PDB entry 7Z4A | electron microscopy, 4.60 A resolution (low resolution: residue-level contacts below are approximate; hydrogen-bond / salt-bridge calls are withheld) | chains E and Q of the 25 polymer chains in the assembly

== Chain E (and Q) ==
Name: Major head protein
From: Escherichia phage vB_EcoP_SU10
Notes: chain Q of this document is another copy of the same molecule, construct and numbering; everything in this record applies to it too
UniProtKB: A0A0B4N1Q7 (A0A0B4N1Q7_9CAUD); residues 1-352 here = UniProt positions 1-352
Sequence (352 residues; each row starts with the number of its first residue):
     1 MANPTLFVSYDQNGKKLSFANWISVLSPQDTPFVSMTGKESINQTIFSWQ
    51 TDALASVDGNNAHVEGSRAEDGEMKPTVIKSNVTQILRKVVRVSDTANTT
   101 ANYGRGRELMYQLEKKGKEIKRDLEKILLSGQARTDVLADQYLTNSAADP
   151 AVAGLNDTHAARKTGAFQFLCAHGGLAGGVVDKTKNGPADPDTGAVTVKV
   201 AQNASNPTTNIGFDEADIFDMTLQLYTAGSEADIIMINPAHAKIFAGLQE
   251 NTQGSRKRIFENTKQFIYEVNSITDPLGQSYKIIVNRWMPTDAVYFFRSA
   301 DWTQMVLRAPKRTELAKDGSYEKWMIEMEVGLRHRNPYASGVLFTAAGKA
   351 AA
Disordered / not traced: 1-2, 349-352

== How chain E and chain Q interact ==
Contacting residue pairs - 38 pairs, chain E then chain Q:
  Thr5(E) - Arg92(Q)
  Leu6(E) - Arg92(Q)
  Leu6(E) - Val93(Q)
  Phe7(E) - Arg92(Q)
  Phe7(E) - Val93(Q)
  Phe7(E) - Ala97(Q)
  Phe7(E) - Glu108(Q)
  Ser9(E) - Ala97(Q)
  Gln12(E) - Ala97(Q)
  Gln12(E) - Thr100(Q)
  Gln12(E) - Asn102(Q)
  Gln12(E) - Arg105(Q)
  Gln12(E) - Glu108(Q)
  Gly14(E) - Asn102(Q)
  Gly14(E) - Arg105(Q)
  Lys15(E) - Ala101(Q)
  Lys15(E) - Tyr103(Q)
  Lys16(E) - Ala101(Q)
  Lys16(E) - Tyr103(Q)
  Arg92(E) - Thr5(Q)
  Arg92(E) - Leu6(Q)
  Ser94(E) - Phe7(Q)
  Thr96(E) - Ser9(Q)
  Ala97(E) - Ser9(Q)
  Ala97(E) - Gln12(Q)
  Thr100(E) - Gln12(Q)
  Ala101(E) - Lys16(Q)
  Asn102(E) - Gln12(Q)
  Asn102(E) - Asn13(Q)
  Asn102(E) - Gly14(Q)
  Tyr103(E) - Gly14(Q)
  Tyr103(E) - Lys15(Q)
  Tyr103(E) - Lys16(Q)
  Arg105(E) - Gln12(Q)
  Arg105(E) - Asn13(Q)
  Glu108(E) - Phe7(Q)
  Glu108(E) - Gln12(Q)
  Gln112(E) - Phe7(Q)
Other interface residues (no listed pair), chain E (22 interface residues in all): Val8, Leu17, Val93
Other interface residues (no listed pair), chain Q (22 interface residues in all): Leu17, Ser94, Thr96, Tyr321

== Overview ==
The chain E/chain Q interface involves 22 residues from each chain.
Chain E and chain Q are both Major head protein (Escherichia phage vB_EcoP_SU10); the structure, Bacteriophage
SU10 tail and bottom part of the capsid (C1), was determined by electron microscopy, deposited together with
7Z47 and 7Z4F.
